PDB entry 8WDA | electron microscopy, 3.26 A resolution | chains C and D of the 5 polymer chains in the assembly

Chain C:
Protein: Probable dipeptide-transport integral membrane protein ABC transporter DppC
Organism: Mycobacterium tuberculosis (strain ATCC 25618 / H37Rv)
UniProt: L0TEV4 (L0TEV4_MYCTU); residues 23-287 here correspond to UniProt positions 2-266 (UniProt number = residue number - 21)
Sequence (287 residues; each row starts with the number of its first residue):
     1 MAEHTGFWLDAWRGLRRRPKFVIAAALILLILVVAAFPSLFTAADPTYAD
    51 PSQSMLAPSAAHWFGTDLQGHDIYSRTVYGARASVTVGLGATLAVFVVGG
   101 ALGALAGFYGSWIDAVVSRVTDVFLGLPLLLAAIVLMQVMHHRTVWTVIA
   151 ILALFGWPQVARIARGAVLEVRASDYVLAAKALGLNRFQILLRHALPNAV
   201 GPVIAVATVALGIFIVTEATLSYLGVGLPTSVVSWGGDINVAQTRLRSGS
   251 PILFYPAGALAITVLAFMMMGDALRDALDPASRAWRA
Not modelled in the structure: 1-4

Chain D:
Protein: Probable dipeptide-transport ATP-binding protein ABC transporter DppD
Organism: Mycobacterium tuberculosis (strain ATCC 25618 / H37Rv)
UniProt: I6Y482 (I6Y482_MYCTU); residue numbers follow UniProt; this construct covers 1-548
Sequence (548 residues; row label = number of the first residue in the row):
     1 MSVPAAPLLSVEGLEVTFGTDAPAVCGVDLAVRSGQTVAVVGESGSGKST
    51 TAAAILGLLPAGGRITAGRVVFDGRDITGADAKRLRSIRGREIGYVPQDP
   101 MTNLNPVWKVGFQVTEALRANTDGRAARRRAVELLAEAGLPDPAKQAGRY
   151 PHQLSGGMCQRALIAIGLAGRPRLLIADEPTSALDVTVQRQVLDHLQGLT
   201 DELGTALLLITHDLALAAQRAEAVVVVRRGVVVESGAAQSILQSPQHEYT
   251 RRLVAAAPSLTARSRRPPESRSRATTQAGDILVVSELTKIYRESRGAPWR
   301 RVESRAVDGVSFRLPRASTLAIVGESGSGKSTLARMVLGLLQPTSGTVVF
   351 DGTYDVGALARDQVLAFRRRVQPVFQNPYSSLDPMYSVFRAIEEPLRVHH
   401 VGDRRQRQRAVRELVDQVALPSSILGRRPRELSGGQRQRVAIARALALRP
   451 EVLVCDEAVSALDVLVQAQILDLLADLQADLGLTYLFISHDLAVIRQIAD
   501 DVLVMRAGRVVEHASTEEVFSRPRHEYTRQLLQAIPGAPSAPRKVGNL
Not modelled in the structure: 1-5, 269-276, 538-548

Interface between chain C and chain D:
Residue-residue contacts (33):
  Thr-5(C) / Tyr-386(D)
  Thr-5(C) / Arg-390(D)
  Thr-5(C) / Gly-426(D)
  Thr-5(C) / Arg-428(D)
  Phe-7(C) / Met-385(D)  hydrophobic
  Phe-7(C) / Arg-428(D)
  Asp-10(C) / Arg-428(D)  salt bridge
  Asp-10(C) / Arg-430(D)  salt bridge
  Asp-175(C) / Ser-380(D)
  Asp-175(C) / Ser-381(D)  hydrogen bond (side chain-backbone)
  Tyr-176(C) / Ser-380(D)
  Tyr-176(C) / Leu-382(D)
  Tyr-176(C) / Asp-383(D)
  Leu-178(C) / Arg-335(D)
  Leu-178(C) / Leu-340(D)  hydrophobic
  Leu-178(C) / Phe-375(D)  hydrophobic
  Ala-179(C) / Phe-375(D)  hydrophobic
  Ala-179(C) / Arg-444(D)
  Ala-182(C) / Arg-368(D)
  Ala-182(C) / Gln-372(D)
  Ala-182(C) / Pro-373(D)  hydrophobic
  Leu-183(C) / Arg-368(D)
  Leu-183(C) / Val-398(D)  hydrophobic
  Leu-183(C) / His-399(D)
  Gly-184(C) / Val-398(D)
  Leu-185(C) / Val-398(D)  hydrophobic
  His-194(C) / Asp-383(D)
  His-194(C) / Tyr-386(D)  hydrogen bond
  His-194(C) / Glu-394(D)  salt bridge
  Pro-197(C) / Met-385(D)
  Asn-198(C) / Asp-383(D)
  Asn-198(C) / Pro-384(D)
  Asn-198(C) / Met-385(D)
Other interface residues (no listed pair), chain C (19 interface residues in all): Trp-8, Ser-174, Ala-180, Lys-181, Arg-193
Other interface residues (no listed pair), chain D (26 interface residues in all): Leu-365, Asn-377, Ser-387, Pro-395, Arg-397

In short:
Chain C and chain D form an interface of 19 and 26 residues respectively; the contacts include 2 hydrogen
bonds and 3 salt bridges. Polar pairs include Asp-10(C)/Arg-428(D), Asp-10(C)/Arg-430(D) and
His-194(C)/Glu-394(D).
Here chain C is Probable dipeptide-transport integral membrane protein ABC transporter DppC and chain D is
Probable dipeptide-transport ATP-binding protein ABC transporter DppD, both from Mycobacterium tuberculosis
(strain ATCC 25618 / H37Rv). Entry 8WDA (Cryo-EM structure of the substrate-bound DppABCD complex) was
determined by electron microscopy.
